6PW2 - chains A and B of the 6 polymer chains in the assembly; structure by X-ray diffraction, 3.01 A resolution.

[Chain A (and B)]
Protein: Epstein-Barr nuclear antigen 1
Source organism: Epstein-Barr virus (strain B95-8)
Notes: chain B of this document is another copy of the same molecule, construct and numbering; everything in this record applies to it too
UniProt: P03211 (EBNA1_EBVB9); residues 461-607 here = UniProt positions 461-607
Sequence (147 residues; row label = number of the first residue in the row):
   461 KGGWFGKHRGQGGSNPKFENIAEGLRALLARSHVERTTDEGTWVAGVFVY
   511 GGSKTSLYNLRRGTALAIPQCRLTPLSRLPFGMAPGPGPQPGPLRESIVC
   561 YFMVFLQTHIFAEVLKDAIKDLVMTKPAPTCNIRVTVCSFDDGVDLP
UniProt features mapped onto this chain:
  - active site: Tyr518 (For site-specific DNA endonuclease activity)
  - binding site (DNA): Lys461, Tyr518
  - site: Arg491 (Interaction dimer-dimer), Tyr518 (Interaction dimer-dimer. Required for episome maintenance and generation of immortalized B cells in the host)
  - mutagenesis: Arg491 (R491A: Impaired cooperative DNA binding; R491E: Loss of DNA replication and cooperative DNA binding), Tyr518 (Y518A: 10 fold decrease in DNA-binding; Y518A: Complete loss of endocucleoase nicks in the DNA; Y518E: Complete loss of DNA-binding; Y518F: No effect on DNA-binding ...), Asp581 (D581A: Loss of DNA replication and cooperative DNA binding; D581E: Forms single dimer binding to DNA), Thr585 (T585P: Decreased EBNA1-DNA binding, formation of functional chromatin, and origin recognition complex recruitment at oriP)
From the paper describing this entry:
  - binding site for the 62-nt DNA strand: Asn480, Arg538
  - self-association interface (contacts with another copy of this molecule); pairs are residue here / residue on that copy: Arg491-Asp581 (hydrogen bond), Ala487, Leu488, Met584, Thr585
  - contacts within the chain: Arg491-Asp581 (hydrogen bond)
  - mutagenesis - D581E: decreased binding to DS34
  - mutagenesis - D581E: unchanged expression
  - mutagenesis - R491E, D581E: unchanged binding to FR and DS regions of OriP

[Chain A / chain B interface]
Residue-residue contacts (112):
  Arg469(A) - Glu556(B)  salt bridge
  Gly470(A) - Leu554(B)
  Gly470(A) - Arg555(B)  hydrogen bond (backbone-backbone)
  Gln471(A) - Arg555(B)
  Trp503(A) - Gly542(B)
  Trp503(A) - Met543(B)  hydrophobic
  Phe508(A) - Met563(B)  hydrophobic
  Phe508(A) - Phe565(B)  hydrophobic
  Phe508(A) - Phe600(B)  hydrophobic
  Tyr510(A) - Gly603(B)
  Tyr510(A) - Asp605(B)  hydrogen bond (side chain-backbone)
  Arg521(A) - Leu554(B)
  Arg522(A) - Leu554(B)
  Ala525(A) - Pro553(B)
  Ala525(A) - Leu554(B)  hydrophobic
  Ile528(A) - Pro553(B)
  Pro529(A) - Pro553(B)  hydrophobic
  Cys531(A) - Pro553(B)
  Arg532(A) - Pro540(B)
  Arg532(A) - Phe541(B)  hydrogen bond (side chain-backbone)
  Arg532(A) - Gly542(B)  hydrogen bond (side chain-backbone)
  Arg532(A) - Met543(B)  hydrogen bond
  Arg532(A) - Gln550(B)
  Arg532(A) - Pro551(B)
  Arg532(A) - Pro553(B)
  Leu533(A) - Pro540(B)
  Leu533(A) - Pro553(B)  hydrogen bond (backbone-backbone)
  Leu533(A) - Leu554(B)  hydrophobic
  Thr534(A) - Pro540(B)
  Thr534(A) - Tyr561(B)
  Pro535(A) - Ser537(B)
  Pro535(A) - Arg538(B)
  Pro535(A) - Glu556(B)
  Ser537(A) - Pro535(B)
  Ser537(A) - Leu536(B)
  Ser537(A) - Ser537(B)
  Arg538(A) - Pro535(B)
  Leu539(A) - Phe565(B)  hydrophobic
  Leu539(A) - Leu606(B)  hydrophobic
  Leu539(A) - Pro607(B)
  Pro540(A) - Arg532(B)
  Pro540(A) - Leu533(B)
  Pro540(A) - Phe565(B)  hydrophobic
  Pro540(A) - Leu606(B)
  Phe541(A) - Arg532(B)  hydrogen bond (backbone-side chain)
  Phe541(A) - Leu606(B)
  Phe541(A) - Pro607(B)
  Gly542(A) - Arg532(B)  hydrogen bond (backbone-side chain)
  Gly542(A) - Leu606(B)
  Gly542(A) - Pro607(B)  hydrogen bond (backbone-backbone)
  Met543(A) - Arg532(B)
  Met543(A) - Gln567(B)  hydrogen bond
  Gln550(A) - Arg532(B)
  Pro551(A) - Arg532(B)
  Pro553(A) - Ala525(B)
  Pro553(A) - Ile528(B)
  Pro553(A) - Pro529(B)  hydrophobic
  Pro553(A) - Cys531(B)
  Pro553(A) - Arg532(B)
  Pro553(A) - Leu533(B)  hydrogen bond (backbone-backbone)
  Leu554(A) - Gly470(B)
  Leu554(A) - Arg521(B)
  Leu554(A) - Arg522(B)
  Leu554(A) - Ala525(B)  hydrophobic
  Leu554(A) - Leu533(B)  hydrophobic
  Arg555(A) - Gly470(B)
  Arg555(A) - Gln471(B)
  Glu556(A) - Arg469(B)  salt bridge
  Glu556(A) - Pro535(B)
  Ser557(A) - Pro607(B)
  Val559(A) - Pro607(B)  hydrophobic
  Tyr561(A) - Thr534(B)
  Tyr561(A) - Tyr561(B)  hydrogen bond
  Met563(A) - Met563(B)  hydrophobic
  Phe565(A) - Phe508(B)  hydrophobic
  Phe565(A) - Leu539(B)  hydrophobic
  Phe565(A) - Pro540(B)
  Gln567(A) - Met543(B)
  Lys576(A) - Asp602(B)
  Arg594(A) - Asp605(B)  salt bridge
  Thr596(A) - Phe600(B)
  Thr596(A) - Asp601(B)  hydrogen bond (side chain-backbone)
  Thr596(A) - Asp602(B)  hydrogen bond (side chain-backbone)
  Thr596(A) - Gly603(B)
  Val597(A) - Ser599(B)
  Val597(A) - Phe600(B)
  Val597(A) - Asp601(B)  hydrogen bond (backbone-backbone)
  Cys598(A) - Ser599(B)
  Cys598(A) - Phe600(B)  hydrophobic
  Ser599(A) - Val597(B)
  Ser599(A) - Cys598(B)
  Ser599(A) - Ser599(B)  hydrogen bond (backbone-backbone)
  Phe600(A) - Thr596(B)
  Phe600(A) - Val597(B)
  Phe600(A) - Cys598(B)  hydrophobic
  Asp601(A) - Glu573(B)
  Asp601(A) - Thr596(B)
  Asp601(A) - Val597(B)  hydrogen bond (backbone-backbone)
  Asp602(A) - Val595(B)
  Asp602(A) - Thr596(B)  hydrogen bond (backbone-side chain)
  Gly603(A) - Thr596(B)
  Val604(A) - Phe508(B)  hydrophobic
  Val604(A) - Tyr510(B)
  Val604(A) - Thr596(B)
  Asp605(A) - Tyr510(B)  hydrogen bond (backbone-side chain)
  Leu606(A) - Leu539(B)  hydrophobic
  Leu606(A) - Pro540(B)
  Leu606(A) - Gly542(B)
  Pro607(A) - Pro540(B)
  Pro607(A) - Phe541(B)
  Pro607(A) - Gly542(B)  hydrogen bond (backbone-backbone)
  Pro607(A) - Ser557(B)
Interface residues without a listed pair, chain A (54 interface residues in all): Gly472, Gly501, Glu573, Lys580, Val595
Interface residues without a listed pair, chain B (55 interface residues in all): Gly472, Trp503, Gly552, Val559, Lys576, Lys580, Arg594, Val604

[Overview]
The interface between chain A and chain B involves 54 residues on one side and 55 on the other; the contacts
include 20 hydrogen bonds and 3 salt bridges. Polar pairs include Arg469(A)-Glu556(B), Arg594(A)-Asp605(B) and
Tyr510(A)-Asp605(B). The paper reports a binding site for the 62-nt DNA strand at Asn480(A) and Arg538(A);
D581E of chain A reduces binding to DS34.
Both chains are Epstein-Barr nuclear antigen 1 (Epstein-Barr virus (strain B95-8)). Entry 6PW2 (Structural
Basis for Cooperative Binding of EBNA1 to the Epstein-Barr Virus Dyad Symmetry Minimal Origin of ...) was
determined by X-ray diffraction.
